PDB entry 3GNO | X-ray diffraction, 1.83 A resolution | chain A

== Chain A ==
Molecule: Os03g0212800 protein
From: Oryza sativa subsp. japonica
Notes: EC 3.2.1.21
UniProt: Q8L7J2 (Q8L7J2_ORYSJ); residues 5-488 here correspond to UniProt positions 38-521 (UniProt number = residue number + 33)
Sequence (488 residues; each row starts with the number of its first residue):
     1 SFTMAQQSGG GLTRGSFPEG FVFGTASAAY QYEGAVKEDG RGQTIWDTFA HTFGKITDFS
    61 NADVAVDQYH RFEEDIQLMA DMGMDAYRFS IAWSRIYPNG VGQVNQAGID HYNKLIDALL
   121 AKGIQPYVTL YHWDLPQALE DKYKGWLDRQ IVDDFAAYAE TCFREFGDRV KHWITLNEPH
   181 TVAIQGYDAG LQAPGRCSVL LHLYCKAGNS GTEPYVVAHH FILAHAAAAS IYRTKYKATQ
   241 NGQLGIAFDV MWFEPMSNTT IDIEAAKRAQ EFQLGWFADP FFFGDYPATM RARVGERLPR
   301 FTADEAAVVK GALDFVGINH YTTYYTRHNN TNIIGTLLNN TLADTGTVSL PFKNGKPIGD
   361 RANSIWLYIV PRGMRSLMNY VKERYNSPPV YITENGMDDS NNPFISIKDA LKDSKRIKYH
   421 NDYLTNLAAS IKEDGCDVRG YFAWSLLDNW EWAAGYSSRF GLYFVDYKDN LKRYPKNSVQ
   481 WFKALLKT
Not modelled in the structure: 1-10
Construct notes: expression tag (1-4)
Curated features (UniProtKB/Swiss-Prot):
  - active site: Glu178 (Proton donor), Glu394 (Nucleophile)
  - binding site (a beta-D-glucoside): Gln31, His132, Asn177, Glu178, Tyr321, Glu394, Trp444, Glu451, Trp452, Phe460
  - glycosylation (N-linked (GlcNAc...) asparagine): Asn258, Asn329, Asn339
Disulfide bonds: Cys197-Cys205
What the authors report for this chain:
  - catalytic residues: Glu178, Glu394
  - contacts within the chain: Tyr321-Glu394 (hydrogen bond)
  - conformationally variable residues: Glu451
  - specificity-determining residues: Trp133, Thr181, Ile184, Gln185, Gln192, Ala453 (proposed by the authors, not directly observed)

== In short ==
From UniProt: active-site residues Glu178 and Glu394 and 10 beta-D-glucoside-binding residues. From the paper:
catalytic residues Glu178 and Glu394; specificity determinants Trp133, Thr181 and Ile184 among others.
Chain A is Os03g0212800 protein (Oryza sativa subsp. japonica); the structure, Crystal Structure of a Rice
Os3BGlu6 Beta-Glucosidase, was determined by X-ray diffraction (same publication as 3GNP and 3GNR).
